PDB entry 3VCM | X-ray diffraction, 2.93 A resolution | chains A and P

[Chain A]
Molecule: prorenin
From: Homo sapiens
Notes: EC 3.4.23.15; fragment: renin
Reference sequence: P00797 (RENI_HUMAN); aligned to UniProt positions 67-401 over residues -5 to 326 (the alignment contains insertions or deletions, so no single offset holds)
Sequence (335 residues; each row starts with the number of its first residue; note: 3 numbers in that range are skipped by the numbering (no residue carries them; nothing is unmodelled there); a row labelled like 46A-46B holds insertion residues (46A, then the next letters in order); numbers below 1 keep their minus sign (Leu-5 is residue -5)):
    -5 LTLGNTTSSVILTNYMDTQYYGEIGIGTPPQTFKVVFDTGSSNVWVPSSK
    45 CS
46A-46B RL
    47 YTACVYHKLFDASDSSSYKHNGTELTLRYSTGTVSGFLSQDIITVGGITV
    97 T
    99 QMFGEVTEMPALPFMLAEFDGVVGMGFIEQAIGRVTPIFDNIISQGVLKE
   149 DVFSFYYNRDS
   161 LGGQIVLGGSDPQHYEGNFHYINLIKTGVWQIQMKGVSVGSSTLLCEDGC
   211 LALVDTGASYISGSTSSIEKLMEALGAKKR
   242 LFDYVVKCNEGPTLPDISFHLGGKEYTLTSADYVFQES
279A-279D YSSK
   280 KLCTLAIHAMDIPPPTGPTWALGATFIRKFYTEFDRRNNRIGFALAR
Disulfides: Cys45-Cys50, Cys206-Cys210, Cys249-Cys282
Covalently attached groups: N-acetylglucosamine (NAG) linked to Asn67
Curated features (UniProtKB/Swiss-Prot):
  - active site: Asp32
  - glycosylation (N-linked (GlcNAc...) asparagine): Asn-1, Asn67

[Chain P]
Molecule: prorenin
From: Homo sapiens
Notes: EC 3.4.23.15; fragment: activation peptide
Reference sequence: P00797 (RENI_HUMAN); residues 1-43 here correspond to UniProt positions 24-66 (UniProt number = residue number + 23)
Sequence (43 residues; row label = number of the first residue in the row):
     1 LPTDTTTFKRIFLKRMPSIRESLKERGVDMARLGPEWSQPMKR
Not modelled in the structure: 1-5

[Interface between chain A and chain P]
Pairs across the interface (89):
  Leu-5(A) with Arg43(P), hydrogen bond (backbone-side chain)
  Thr-4(A) with Gln39(P); Arg43(P)
  Val4(A) with Arg43(P)
  Ile5(A) with Arg43(P), hydrogen bond (backbone-side chain)
  Leu6(A) with Lys42(P)
  Thr7(A) with Lys42(P), hydrogen bond (backbone-backbone); Arg43(P)
  Asn8(A) with Met41(P); Lys42(P), hydrogen bond (backbone-backbone)
  Tyr9(A) with Ile19(P)
  Met10(A) with Ser18(P); Ile19(P), hydrogen bond (backbone-backbone); Arg20(P), hydrogen bond (backbone-backbone); Pro40(P); Met41(P)
  Asp11(A) with Ser18(P); Arg20(P)
  Thr12(A) with Met16(P); Ser18(P)
  Gln13(A) with Lys14(P); Arg15(P), hydrogen bond; Met16(P), hydrogen bond (backbone-backbone); Glu21(P)
  Tyr14(A) with Lys14(P); Arg15(P); Met16(P)
  Tyr15(A) with Phe12(P); Leu13(P); Lys14(P), hydrogen bond (backbone-backbone); Met16(P), hydrophobic
  Glu17(A) with Lys14(P), salt bridge
  Val30(A) with Met16(P), hydrophobic
  Phe31(A) with Ile11(P), hydrophobic
  Tyr75(A) with Gln39(P); Met41(P), hydrophobic; Arg43(P)
  Ser76(A) with Ser38(P); Gln39(P)
  Thr77(A) with Ser38(P), hydrogen bond (backbone-backbone); Met41(P)
  Val91(A) with Ile11(P), hydrophobic
  Gly92(A) with Lys9(P); Arg10(P)
  Ile94(A) with Lys9(P)
  Pro108(A) with Met41(P), hydrophobic
  Leu110(A) with Met41(P)
  Pro111(A) with Ile19(P); Met41(P)
  Met113(A) with Arg26(P)
  Leu114(A) with Ile19(P); Ser22(P); Leu23(P), hydrophobic; Arg26(P)
  Ala115(A) with Ile19(P), hydrophobic
  Glu116(A) with Pro17(P)
  Phe117(A) with Met16(P), hydrophobic
  Val145(A) with Thr6(P), hydrogen bond (backbone-backbone); Lys9(P)
  Tyr155(A) with Leu13(P), hydrophobic
  Ser159(A) with Arg15(P)
  Leu161(A) with Leu13(P); Arg15(P), hydrogen bond (backbone-backbone)
  Gly162(A) with Leu13(P)
  Gly163(A) with Phe12(P); Leu13(P), hydrogen bond (backbone-backbone)
  Gln164(A) with Arg10(P); Ile11(P); Phe12(P); Leu13(P)
  Ile165(A) with Lys9(P); Arg10(P); Ile11(P), hydrogen bond (backbone-backbone); Leu13(P), hydrophobic
  Val166(A) with Lys9(P)
  Leu167(A) with Lys9(P), hydrogen bond (backbone-backbone); Ile11(P), hydrophobic
  Gly168(A) with Phe8(P)
  Gly169(A) with Phe8(P)
  Ser170(A) with Phe8(P)
  Asp171(A) with Phe8(P); Arg10(P), salt bridge
  Leu242(A) with Ala31(P), hydrophobic
  Phe243(A) with Met30(P)
  Asp244(A) with Arg20(P), salt bridge
  Met289(A) with Lys42(P); Arg43(P)
  Asp290(A) with Arg43(P)
  Pro292(A) with Arg43(P)
Interface residues without a listed pair, chain A (59 interface residues in all): Gly16, Gly78, Phe112, Leu146, Lys147, Phe153, His174, Ile291
Interface residues without a listed pair, chain P (28 interface residues in all): Leu33, Trp37

[Overview]
59 residues of chain A face 28 of chain P across their interface, with 15 hydrogen bonds and 3 salt bridges.
Polar contacts include Glu17(A)-Lys14(P), Asp171(A)-Arg10(P) and Asp244(A)-Arg20(P). Covalently linked
N-acetylglucosamine: at Asn67(A). UniProt lists active-site residue Asp32(A) on chain A.
Chain A is prorenin and chain P is prorenin, both from Homo sapiens; the structure, Crystal structure of human
prorenin, was determined by X-ray diffraction.
